2AV7 - chains A and B of the 3 polymer chains in the assembly; structure by X-ray diffraction, 2.05 A resolution.

# Chain A
Molecule: HLA class I histocompatibility antigen, A-2 alpha chain
Source organism: Homo sapiens
UniProt: P01892 (1A02_HUMAN); residues 1-275 here correspond to UniProt positions 25-299 (UniProt number = residue number + 24)
Chain sequence (275 residues; each row starts with the number of its first residue):
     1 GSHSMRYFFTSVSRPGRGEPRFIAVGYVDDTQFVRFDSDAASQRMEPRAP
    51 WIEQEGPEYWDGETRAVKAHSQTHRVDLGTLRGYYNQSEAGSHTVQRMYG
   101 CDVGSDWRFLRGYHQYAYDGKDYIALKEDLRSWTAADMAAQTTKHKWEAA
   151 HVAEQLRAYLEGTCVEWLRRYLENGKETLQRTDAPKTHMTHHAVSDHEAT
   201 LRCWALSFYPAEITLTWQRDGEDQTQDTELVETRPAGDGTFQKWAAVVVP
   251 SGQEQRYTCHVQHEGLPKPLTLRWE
Differences from the reference sequence: engineered mutation Ala66 (Lys90 in P01892)
Cystine bridges: Cys101-Cys164, Cys203-Cys259

# Chain B
Molecule: Beta-2-microglobulin
Source organism: Homo sapiens
UniProt: P61769 (B2MG_HUMAN); residues 1-99 here correspond to UniProt positions 21-119 (UniProt number = residue number + 20)
Chain sequence (100 residues; each row starts with the number of its first residue; numbering starts at 0):
     0 MIQRTPKIQVYSRHPAENGKSNFLNCYVSGFHPSDIEVDLLKNGERIEKV
    50 EHSDLSFSKDWSFYLLYYTEFTPTEKDEYACRVNHVTLSQPKIVKWDRDM
Differences from the reference sequence: initiating methionine (0)
Cystine bridges: Cys25-Cys80
Swiss-Prot annotation at these positions:
  - modified residue: Gln2 (Pyrrolidone carboxylic acid)
  - glycosylation: Ile1 (N-linked (Glc) (glycation) isoleucine), Lys19 (N-linked (Glc) (glycation) lysine), Lys41 (N-linked (Glc) (glycation) lysine), Lys48 (N-linked (Glc) (glycation) lysine), Lys58 (N-linked (Glc) (glycation) lysine), Lys91 (N-linked (Glc) (glycation) lysine), Lys94 (N-linked (Glc) (glycation) lysine)

# Interface between chain A and chain B
Residue-residue contacts - 56 pairs, chain A then chain B:
  Phe8(A) - Ser55(B)
  Phe8(A) - Phe56(B)  hydrophobic
  Phe9(A) - Phe56(B)
  Thr10(A) - Phe56(B)
  Thr10(A) - Phe62(B)
  Val12(A) - Ser33(B)
  Ile23(A) - Leu54(B)  hydrophobic
  Val25(A) - Asp53(B)
  Val25(A) - Leu54(B)
  Val25(A) - Ser55(B)
  Tyr27(A) - Ser55(B)
  Tyr27(A) - Tyr63(B)  hydrogen bond
  Gln32(A) - Asp53(B)  hydrogen bond
  Arg35(A) - Asp53(B)  salt bridge
  Arg48(A) - Asp53(B)  salt bridge
  His93(A) - Met0(B)
  Gln96(A) - His31(B)  hydrogen bond
  Gln96(A) - Phe56(B)
  Gln96(A) - Trp60(B)  hydrogen bond (side chain-backbone)
  Gln96(A) - Phe62(B)
  Arg97(A) - Phe56(B)
  Tyr113(A) - Lys58(B)
  Gln115(A) - Trp60(B)
  Tyr116(A) - Trp60(B)
  Ala117(A) - Trp60(B)  hydrophobic
  Asp119(A) - Met0(B)
  Asp119(A) - Ile1(B)
  Asp119(A) - His31(B)
  Gly120(A) - Ile1(B)
  Gly120(A) - His31(B)
  Lys121(A) - Ile1(B)
  Asp122(A) - Trp60(B)  hydrogen bond
  Arg202(A) - Asp98(B)  hydrogen bond (side chain-backbone)
  Arg202(A) - Met99(B)
  Trp204(A) - Asp98(B)
  Trp204(A) - Met99(B)
  Val231(A) - Gln8(B)
  Glu232(A) - Lys6(B)
  Glu232(A) - Gln8(B)  hydrogen bond (backbone-side chain)
  Glu232(A) - Ser28(B)  hydrogen bond
  Thr233(A) - Tyr26(B)
  Arg234(A) - Gln8(B)  hydrogen bond
  Arg234(A) - Tyr10(B)
  Arg234(A) - Tyr26(B)
  Arg234(A) - Met99(B)  hydrogen bond (side chain-backbone)
  Pro235(A) - Tyr10(B)  hydrogen bond (backbone-side chain)
  Pro235(A) - Asn24(B)
  Pro235(A) - Tyr26(B)
  Ala236(A) - Arg12(B)  hydrogen bond (backbone-side chain)
  Ala236(A) - Asn24(B)  hydrogen bond (backbone-side chain)
  Gly237(A) - Arg12(B)  hydrogen bond (backbone-side chain)
  Gly237(A) - Leu65(B)
  Asp238(A) - Arg12(B)
  Gln242(A) - Tyr10(B)
  Gln242(A) - Ser11(B)
  Gln242(A) - Arg12(B)  hydrogen bond (side chain-backbone)
Interface residues without a listed pair, chain A (39 interface residues in all): Arg6, Ser92, Thr94, Met98, Thr190, Leu206, Trp244
Interface residues without a listed pair, chain B (27 interface residues in all): Arg3, Pro14, Pro32, Asp59

# Overview
39 residues of chain A face 27 of chain B across their interface; the contacts include 15 hydrogen bonds and 2
salt bridges. Among the polar pairs are Arg35(A)-Asp53(B), Arg48(A)-Asp53(B) and Tyr27(A)-Tyr63(B).
Chain A is HLA class I histocompatibility antigen, A-2 alpha chain and chain B is Beta-2-microglobulin, both
from Homo sapiens; the structure, Crystal structure of HTLV-1 TAX peptide Bound to Human Class I MHC HLA-A2
with the K66A ..., was determined by X-ray diffraction together with 2AV1 from the same study.
